PDB entry 8GJ1 | electron microscopy, 3.00 A resolution | chains D and I of the 10 polymer chains in the assembly

== Chain D ==
Molecule: DNA polymerase III subunit tau
Source organism: Escherichia coli K-12
Notes: EC 2.7.7.7
Reference sequence: P06710 (DPO3X_ECOLI); residues 1-643 here = UniProt positions 1-643
Amino-acid sequence (643 residues; each row starts with the number of its first residue):
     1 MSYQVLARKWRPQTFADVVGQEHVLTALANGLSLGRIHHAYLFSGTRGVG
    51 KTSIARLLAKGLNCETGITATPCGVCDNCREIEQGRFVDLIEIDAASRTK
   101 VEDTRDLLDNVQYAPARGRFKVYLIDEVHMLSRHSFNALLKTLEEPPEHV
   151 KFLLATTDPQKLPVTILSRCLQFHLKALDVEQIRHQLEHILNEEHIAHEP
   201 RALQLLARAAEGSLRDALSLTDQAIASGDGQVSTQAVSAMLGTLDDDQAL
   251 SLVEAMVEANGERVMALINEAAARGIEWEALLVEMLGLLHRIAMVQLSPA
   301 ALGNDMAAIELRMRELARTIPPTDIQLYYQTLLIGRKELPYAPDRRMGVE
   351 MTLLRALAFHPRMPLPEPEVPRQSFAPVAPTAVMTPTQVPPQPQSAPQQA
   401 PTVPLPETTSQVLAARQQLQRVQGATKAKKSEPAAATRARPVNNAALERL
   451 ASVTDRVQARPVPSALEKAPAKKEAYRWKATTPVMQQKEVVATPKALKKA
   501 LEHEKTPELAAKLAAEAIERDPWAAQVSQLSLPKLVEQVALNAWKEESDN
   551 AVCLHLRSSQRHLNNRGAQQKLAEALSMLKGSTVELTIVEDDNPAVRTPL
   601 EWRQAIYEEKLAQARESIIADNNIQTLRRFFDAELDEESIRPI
Unresolved in the structure: 1, 362-402, 410-643
Metal / ion sites: Mg2+: T52 (together with ADP); Zn2+: C64, C73, C76, C79
Residues lining bound ligands:
  - ADP (adenosine-5'-diphosphate): A7, R8, W10, R11, P12, D17, V18, V19, T46, R47, G48, V49, G50, K51, T52, S53, L214, R215, L218
  - tetrafluoroaluminate (ALF): T46, R47, G48, K51, T52, R215
Curated features (UniProtKB/Swiss-Prot):
  - binding site (ATP): G45 to T52
  - binding site (Zn(2+)): C64, C73, C76, C79

== Chain I ==
Molecule: Beta sliding clamp
Source organism: Escherichia coli K-12
Reference sequence: P0A988 (DPO3B_ECOLI); residues 1-366 here = UniProt positions 1-366
Amino-acid sequence (366 residues; each row starts with the number of its first residue):
     1 MKFTVEREHLLKPLQQVSGPLGGRPTLPILGNLLLQVADGTLSLTGTDLE
    51 MEMVARVALVQPHEPGATTVPARKFFDICRGLPEGAEIAVQLEGERMLVR
   101 SGRSRFSLSTLPAADFPNLDDWQSEVEFTLPQATMKRLIEATQFSMAHQD
   151 VRYYLNGMLFETEGEELRTVATDGHRLAVCSMPIGQSLPSHSVIVPRKGV
   201 IELMRMLDGGDNPLRVQIGSNNIRAHVGDFIFTSKLVDGRFPDYRRVLPK
   251 NPDKHLEAGCDLLKQAFARAAILSNEKFRGVRLYVSENQLKITANNPEQE
   301 EAEEILDVTYSGAEMEIGFNVSYVLDVLNALKCENVRMMLTDSVSSVQIE
   351 DAASQSAAYVVMPMRL
Curated features (UniProtKB/Swiss-Prot):
  - binding site (DNA): R24, R73, Q149, Y153, Y154

== Chain D / chain I interface ==
Residue-residue contacts (25; chain D residue first):
  E65(D) with R246(I), salt bridge
  D77(D) with R246(I), salt bridge
  Q84(D) with R240(I)
  R86(D) with Y154(I); R240(I); F241(I)
  F87(D) with Y154(I), hydrogen bond (backbone-side chain)
  V88(D) with R152(I), hydrogen bond (backbone-side chain); P242(I), hydrophobic
  I91(D) with R152(I)
  E92(D) with V151(I)
  R98(D) with V151(I)
  N110(D) with H175(I), hydrogen bond
  Q112(D) with F278(I); M364(I); R365(I), hydrogen bond (backbone-backbone)
  Y113(D) with H175(I); N320(I); Y323(I); M364(I)
  A114(D) with M362(I); P363(I), hydrogen bond (backbone-backbone)
  R117(D) with D243(I), salt bridge; R246(I)
  H149(D) with R365(I)
Interface residues without a listed pair, chain D (20 interface residues in all): E81, G85, I93, P115, A116
Interface residues without a listed pair, chain I (20 interface residues in all): Q149, V344, S346, L366

== In short ==
The chain D/chain I interface involves 20 residues from each chain, with 5 hydrogen bonds and 3 salt bridges.
Polar pairs include E65(D)-R246(I), D77(D)-R246(I) and R117(D)-D243(I). Bound to chain D: ADP and
tetrafluoroaluminate.
Here chain D is DNA polymerase III subunit tau and chain I is Beta sliding clamp, both from Escherichia coli
K-12. Entry 8GJ1 (E. coli clamp loader with open clamp on primed template DNA (form 2)) was determined by
electron microscopy, deposited together with 8GIY, 8GIZ, 8GJ0, 8GJ2 and 8GJ3.
